PDB entry 5E1P | X-ray diffraction, 1.01 A resolution | chain A

== Chain A ==
Protein: Calmodulin
Organism: Paramecium tetraurelia
UniProtKB: P07463 (CALM_PARTE); residues 1-148 here correspond to UniProt positions 2-149 (UniProt number = residue number + 1)
Sequence (148 residues; row label = number of the first residue in the row):
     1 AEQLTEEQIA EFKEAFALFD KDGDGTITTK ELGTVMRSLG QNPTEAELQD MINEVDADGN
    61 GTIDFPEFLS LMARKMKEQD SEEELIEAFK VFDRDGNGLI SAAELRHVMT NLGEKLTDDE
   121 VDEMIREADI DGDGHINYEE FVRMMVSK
Disordered / not traced: 1, 148
Metal / ion sites: Ca2+ site 1: Asp20, Asp22, Asp24, Thr26, Glu31; Ca2+ site 2: Glu47, Asp58; Ca2+ site 3: Asp56, Asp58, Asn60, Thr62, Glu67; Ca2+ site 4: Asp93, Asp95, Asn97, Leu99, Glu104; Ca2+ site 5: Asp129, Asp131, Asp133, His135, Glu140
UniProt features mapped onto this chain:
  - binding site (Ca(2+)): Asp20, Asp22, Asp24, Thr26, Glu31, Asp56, Asp58, Asn60, Thr62, Glu67, Asp93, Asp95, Asn97, Glu104, Asp129, Asp131, Asp133, His135, Glu140
  - modified residue: Ala1 (N-acetylalanine), Lys13 (N6,N6-dimethyllysine), Lys115 (N6,N6,N6-trimethyllysine)

== Overview ==
Asp20, Asp22, Asp24, Thr26 and Glu31 coordinate Ca2+ site 1. The Ca2+ site 2 is built by Glu47 and Asp58. From
UniProt: 19 Ca2+-binding residues.
Chain A is Calmodulin (Paramecium tetraurelia); the structure, Ca(2+)-Calmodulin from Paramecium tetraurelia
qFit disorder model, was determined by X-ray diffraction together with 5E1K and 5E1N from the same study.
